7C47 - chain A; structure by X-ray diffraction, 2.20 A resolution.

[Chain A]
Molecule: CCHC-type domain-containing protein
Source organism: Trypanosoma brucei brucei (strain 927/4 GUTat10.1)
Reference sequence: Q38DE2 (Q38DE2_TRYB2); residue numbers follow UniProt; this construct covers 40-390
Chain sequence (351 residues; row label = number of the first residue in the row):
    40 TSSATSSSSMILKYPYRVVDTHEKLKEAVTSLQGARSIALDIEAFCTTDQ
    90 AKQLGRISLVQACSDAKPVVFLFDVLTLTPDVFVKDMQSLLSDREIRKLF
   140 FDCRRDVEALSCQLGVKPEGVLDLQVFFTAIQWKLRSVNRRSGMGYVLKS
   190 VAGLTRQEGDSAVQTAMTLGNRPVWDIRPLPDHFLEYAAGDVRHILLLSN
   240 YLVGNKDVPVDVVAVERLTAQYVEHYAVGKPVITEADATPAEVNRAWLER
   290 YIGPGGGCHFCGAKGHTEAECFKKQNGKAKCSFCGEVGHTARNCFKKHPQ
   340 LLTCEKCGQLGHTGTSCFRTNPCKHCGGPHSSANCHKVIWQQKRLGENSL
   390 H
Not modelled in the structure: 40-46, 342-390
Modified residues: Mse-49, Mse-126, Mse-183, Mse-206 (selenomethionine; parent Met)
Metal / ion sites: Mn2+ site 1 near Asp-80 (its only coordinating residue here); Mn2+ site 2: Asp-80, Asp-145; Zn2+ site 1: Cys-297, Cys-300, His-305, Cys-310; Zn2+ site 2: Cys-320, Cys-323, His-328, Cys-333
Small-molecule neighbours:
  - cytidine-5'-monophosphate (C5P), molecule 1: Asp-141, Arg-143, Gln-164, Arg-180, Ser-181, Gly-182, Pro-279, Ala-280
  - cytidine-5'-monophosphate (C5P), molecule 2: Ala-302, His-305, Glu-309, Cys-310, Phe-311, Lys-312
From the paper describing this entry:
  - binding site for cytidine-5'-monophosphate: Glu-309, Phe-311
  - mutagenesis - D141E, S181A, Y185A, H305A, F311A, H328A: decreased catalytic activity on RNA1
  - mutagenesis - F334A, H351A, H369A: unchanged catalytic activity on RNA1
  - mutagenesis - D141A: decreased expression
  - mutagenesis - Q164A, R179A, D230A: decreased catalytic activity
  - mutagenesis - D80A, E82A: abolished catalytic activity

[Summary]
Chain A binds cytidine-5'-monophosphate. Asp-80 and Asp-145 coordinate Mn2+ site 2. The Zn2+ site 1 is built
by Cys-297, Cys-300, His-305 and Cys-310. From the paper: a binding site for cytidine-5'-monophosphate at
Glu-309 and Phe-311; D141E, S181A and Y185A, among others, reduce catalytic activity on RNA1; 15 substitutions
were tested in all.
Chain A is CCHC-type domain-containing protein (Trypanosoma brucei brucei (strain 927/4 GUTat10.1)); the
structure, The crystal structure of Trypanosoma brucei RNase D : CMP complex, was determined by X-ray
diffraction, deposited together with 7C42, 7C43, 7C45, 7C4B and 7C4C.
